PDB entry 3JCP | electron microscopy, 4.60 A resolution (low resolution: residue-level contacts below are approximate; hydrogen-bond / salt-bridge calls are withheld) | chains I and J of the 47 polymer chains in the assembly

[Chain I]
Protein: 26S protease regulatory subunit 4 homolog
From: Saccharomyces cerevisiae S288c
Reference sequence: P40327 (PRS4_YEAST); residues 28-464 here correspond to UniProt positions 1-437 (UniProt number = residue number - 27)
Sequence (437 residues; numbered 28 to 464; the number before each row is that of its first residue):
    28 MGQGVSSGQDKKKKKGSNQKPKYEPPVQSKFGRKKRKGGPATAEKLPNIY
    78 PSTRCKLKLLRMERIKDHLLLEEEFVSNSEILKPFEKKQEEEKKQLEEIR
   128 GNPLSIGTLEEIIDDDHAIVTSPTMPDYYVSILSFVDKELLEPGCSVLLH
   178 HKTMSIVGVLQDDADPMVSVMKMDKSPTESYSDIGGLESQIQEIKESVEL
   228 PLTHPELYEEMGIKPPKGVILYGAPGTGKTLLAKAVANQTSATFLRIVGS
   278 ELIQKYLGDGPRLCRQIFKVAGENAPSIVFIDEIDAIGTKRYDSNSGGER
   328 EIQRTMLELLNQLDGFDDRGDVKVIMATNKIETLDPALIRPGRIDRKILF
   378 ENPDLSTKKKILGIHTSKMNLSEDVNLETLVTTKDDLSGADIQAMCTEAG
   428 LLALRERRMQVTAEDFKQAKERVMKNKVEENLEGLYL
Disordered / not traced: 28-67, 88-114, 240-241, 451-464
UniProt features mapped onto this chain:
  - binding site (ATP): Gly250 to Thr257
  - lipidation: Gly29 (N-myristoyl glycine)
  - cross-link (Glycyl lysine isopeptide (Lys-Gly)): Lys261 (interchain with G-Cter in ubiquitin), Lys282 (interchain with G-Cter in ubiquitin), Lys317 (interchain with G-Cter in ubiquitin)

[Chain J]
Protein: 26S protease regulatory subunit 8 homolog
From: Saccharomyces cerevisiae S288c
Reference sequence: Q01939 (PRS8_YEAST); numbering as in UniProt (aligned over 1-405)
Sequence (405 residues; each row starts with the number of its first residue):
     1 MTAAVTSSNIVLETHESGIKPYFEQKIQETELKIRSKTENVRRLEAQRNA
    51 LNDKVRFIKDELRLLQEPGSYVGEVIKIVSDKKVLVKVQPEGKYIVDVAK
   101 DINVKDLKASQRVCLRSDSYMLHKVLENKADPLVSLMMVEKVPDSTYDMV
   151 GGLTKQIKEIKEVIELPVKHPELFESLGIAQPKGVILYGPPGTGKTLLAR
   201 AVAHHTDCKFIRVSGAELVQKYIGEGSRMVRELFVMAREHAPSIIFMDEI
   251 DSIGSTRVEGSGGGDSEVQRTMLELLNQLDGFETSKNIKIIMATNRLDIL
   301 DPALLRPGRIDRKIEFPPPSVAARAEILRIHSRKMNLTRGINLRKVAEKM
   351 NGCSGADVKGVCTEAGMYALRERRIHVTQEDFELAVGKVMNKNQETAISV
   401 AKLFK
Disordered / not traced: 1-23, 397-405
UniProt features mapped onto this chain:
  - binding site (ATP): Gly189 to Thr196
  - modified residue: Thr2 (N-acetylthreonine)

[Chain I / chain J interface]
Contacting residue pairs (94; chain I residue first):
  Glu124(I) - Lys83(J)
  Gly128(I) - Lys83(J)
  Asn129(I) - Lys83(J)
  Pro130(I) - Val96(J)
  Pro130(I) - Asp97(J)
  Pro130(I) - Ser119(J)
  Pro130(I) - Tyr120(J)
  Leu131(I) - Lys83(J)
  Leu131(I) - Tyr94(J)
  Leu131(I) - Ile95(J)
  Leu131(I) - Val96(J)
  Ser132(I) - Tyr94(J)
  Ile133(I) - Leu85(J)
  Ile133(I) - Val86(J)
  Ile133(I) - Lys93(J)
  Ile133(I) - Tyr94(J)
  Ile133(I) - Ile95(J)
  Pro150(I) - Gly92(J)
  Pro150(I) - Lys93(J)
  Thr151(I) - Gly92(J)
  His178(I) - Tyr94(J)
  Gln188(I) - Lys77(J)
  Asp190(I) - Lys77(J)
  Met194(I) - Arg231(J)
  Val195(I) - Arg231(J)
  Ser196(I) - Ser227(J)
  Ser196(I) - Arg228(J)
  Val197(I) - Ser227(J)
  Val197(I) - Val230(J)
  Met198(I) - Arg231(J)
  Met198(I) - Glu274(J)
  Met198(I) - Gln278(J)
  Lys199(I) - Glu274(J)
  Lys199(I) - Asn277(J)
  Lys199(I) - Gln278(J)
  Lys199(I) - Gly281(J)
  Met200(I) - Arg231(J)
  Asp201(I) - Phe282(J)
  Thr205(I) - Phe282(J)
  Ala251(I) - Arg306(J)
  Pro252(I) - Arg306(J)
  Thr257(I) - Asn277(J)
  Lys261(I) - Gly281(J)
  Lys261(I) - Phe282(J)
  Arg273(I) - Glu274(J)
  Arg273(I) - Asn277(J)
  Ile274(I) - Glu274(J)
  Val275(I) - Arg270(J)
  Val275(I) - Glu274(J)
  Ser277(I) - Val219(J)
  Ser277(I) - Glu267(J)
  Ser277(I) - Thr271(J)
  Glu278(I) - Ser227(J)
  Glu278(I) - Arg270(J)
  Glu278(I) - Thr271(J)
  Glu278(I) - Glu274(J)
  Glu278(I) - Leu275(J)
  Leu279(I) - Glu267(J)
  Ile280(I) - Val219(J)
  Ile280(I) - Gln220(J)
  Ile280(I) - Glu267(J)
  Gln281(I) - Val219(J)
  Gln281(I) - Gln220(J)
  Gln281(I) - Lys221(J)
  Gln281(I) - Tyr222(J)
  Gln281(I) - Ile223(J)
  Gln281(I) - Gly224(J)
  Gln281(I) - Ser227(J)
  Lys282(I) - Gln220(J)
  Lys282(I) - Lys221(J)
  Tyr283(I) - Lys221(J)
  Tyr283(I) - Tyr222(J)
  Tyr283(I) - Ile223(J)
  Leu284(I) - Ile223(J)
  Gly285(I) - Ile223(J)
  Asp286(I) - Ile223(J)
  Gly287(I) - Ile223(J)
  Leu290(I) - Ile223(J)
  Leu290(I) - Gly224(J)
  Glu310(I) - Arg270(J)
  Glu310(I) - Asp301(J)
  Lys395(I) - Gly178(J)
  Met396(I) - Gly178(J)
  Met396(I) - Ile179(J)
  Asn397(I) - Ser176(J)
  Asn397(I) - Leu177(J)
  Ala421(I) - Pro307(J)
  Gly427(I) - Leu177(J)
  Leu428(I) - Ile179(J)
  Leu428(I) - Arg312(J)
  Leu431(I) - Phe174(J)
  Leu431(I) - Leu177(J)
  Met436(I) - Ser176(J)
  Val438(I) - Leu177(J)
Interface residues without a listed pair, chain I (59 interface residues in all): Arg127, Met181, Leu187, Pro193, Glu206, Thr254, Asp309, Glu328, Thr424
Interface residues without a listed pair, chain J (50 interface residues in all): Lys87, Glu91, Met121, Leu173, Ala180, Leu218, Gly226, Asp280, Glu283, Arg309

[In short]
Chain I and chain J form an interface of 59 and 50 residues respectively. UniProt lists 8 ATP-binding residues
on chain I; 8 ATP-binding residues on chain J.
Chain I is 26S protease regulatory subunit 4 homolog and chain J is 26S protease regulatory subunit 8 homolog,
both from Saccharomyces cerevisiae S288c; the structure, Structure of yeast 26S proteasome in M2 state derived
from Titan dataset, was determined by electron microscopy together with 3JCO from the same study.
